Entry 3DL1 (X-ray diffraction, 2.20 A resolution); this record covers chain A.

Chain A:
Molecule: Putative Metal-dependent Hydrolase
From: Klebsiella pneumoniae subsp. pneumoniae MGH 78578
UniProt: A6TB83 (MTFA_KLEP7); residues 2-266 here correspond to UniProt positions 1-265 (UniProt number = residue number - 1)
Amino-acid sequence (267 residues; row label = number of the first residue in the row; numbering starts at 0):
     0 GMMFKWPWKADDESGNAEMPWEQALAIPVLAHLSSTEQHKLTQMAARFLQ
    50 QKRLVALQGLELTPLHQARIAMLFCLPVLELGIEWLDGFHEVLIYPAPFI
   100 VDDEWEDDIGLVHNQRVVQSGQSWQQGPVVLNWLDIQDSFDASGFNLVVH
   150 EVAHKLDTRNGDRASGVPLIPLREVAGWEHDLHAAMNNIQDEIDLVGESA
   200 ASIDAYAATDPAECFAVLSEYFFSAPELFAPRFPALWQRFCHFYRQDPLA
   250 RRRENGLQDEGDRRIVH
Disordered / not traced: 0-16, 99-123, 159-160, 254-266
Construct notes: expression tag (0)
Modified / non-standard residues: Mse1, Mse2 (selenomethionine); Mse18, Mse43, Mse71, Mse185 (selenomethionine; parent Met)
Reported in the primary citation:
  - conformationally variable residues (side-chain flip): His153
  - catalytic residues: Glu150, Tyr205 (proposed by the authors, not directly observed)
  - specificity-determining residues: His149, Asp203, Tyr205, Val216, Glu219 (proposed by the authors, not directly observed)
  - mutagenesis - Y205A, E212A: decreased catalytic activity on l-alanine 4-nitroanilide
  - mutagenesis - H112A: decreased catalytic activity

Overview:
The paper reports catalytic residues Glu150 and Tyr205; Y205A and E212A reduce catalytic activity on l-alanine
4-nitroanilide.
Chain A is Putative Metal-dependent Hydrolase (Klebsiella pneumoniae subsp. pneumoniae MGH 78578); the
structure, Crystal structure of a Putative Metal-dependent Hydrolase (YP_001336084.1) from Klebsiella
pneumoniae subsp. pneumoniae MGH 78578 at ..., was determined by X-ray diffraction together with 3KHI from the
same study.
